Entry 8FFR (X-ray diffraction, 3.49 A resolution); this record covers chains K and W of the 12 polymer chains in the assembly.

[Chain K]
Name: Nucleoprotein
From: Rabies virus CVS-11
Reference sequence: A8VR20 (A8VR20_9RHAB); residue numbers follow UniProt; this construct covers 1-450
Chain sequence (450 residues; each row starts with the number of its first residue):
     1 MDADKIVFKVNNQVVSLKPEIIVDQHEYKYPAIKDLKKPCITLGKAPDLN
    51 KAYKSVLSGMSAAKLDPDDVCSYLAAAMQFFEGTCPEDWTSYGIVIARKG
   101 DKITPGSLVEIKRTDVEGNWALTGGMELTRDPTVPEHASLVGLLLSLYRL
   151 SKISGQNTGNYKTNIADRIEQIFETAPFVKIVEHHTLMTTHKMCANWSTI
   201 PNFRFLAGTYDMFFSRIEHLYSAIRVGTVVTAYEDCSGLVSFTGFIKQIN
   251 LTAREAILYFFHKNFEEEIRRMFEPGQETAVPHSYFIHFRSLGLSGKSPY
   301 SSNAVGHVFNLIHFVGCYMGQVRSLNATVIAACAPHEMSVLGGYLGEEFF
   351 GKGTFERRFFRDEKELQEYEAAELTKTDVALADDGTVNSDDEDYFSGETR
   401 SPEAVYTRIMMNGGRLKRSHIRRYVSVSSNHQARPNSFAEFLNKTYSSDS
Disordered / not traced: 1-3, 373-397, 449-450

[Chain W]
Molecule: 99-nt RNA strand
Sequence (99 nucleotides; numbered 1 to 99; the number before each row is that of its first residue):
     1 CCCCCCCACCCACAAAAACCACAACACCCACAAACCCAAAAAACCCCACA
    51 ACCCCCCCACACCCCACCAACCCCACAAACCCCACACACCCCACAAAAC

[Chain K / chain W interface]
Contacting residue pairs (35):
  Arg149(K) - A39(W)  salt bridge to the phosphate
  Arg149(K) - A40(W)  salt bridge to the phosphate
  Asn157(K) - C37(W)  base contact
  Thr158(K) - C37(W)  sugar contact
  Tyr161(K) - C37(W)  sugar contact
  Tyr161(K) - A38(W)  phosphate contact
  Tyr161(K) - A39(W)  hydrogen bond to the phosphate
  Arg168(K) - A39(W)  salt bridge to the phosphate
  Arg168(K) - A40(W)  salt bridge to the phosphate
  Ile172(K) - A40(W)  base contact
  Ala223(K) - A40(W)  base contact
  Arg225(K) - A40(W)  sugar contact
  Val226(K) - A40(W)  hydrogen bond to the sugar
  Val229(K) - A39(W)  base contact
  Val230(K) - A39(W)  base contact
  Asp235(K) - A33(W)  hydrogen bond to the sugar
  Asp235(K) - A34(W)  hydrogen bond to the sugar
  Asp235(K) - C35(W)  phosphate contact
  Cys236(K) - C35(W)  hydrogen bond to the phosphate
  Ser237(K) - C35(W)  hydrogen bond to the phosphate
  Arg290(K) - A33(W)  hydrogen bond to the sugar
  Ser298(K) - A34(W)  phosphate contact
  Ser301(K) - A34(W)  sugar contact
  Ser301(K) - C35(W)  phosphate contact
  Ser302(K) - C35(W)  hydrogen bond to the phosphate
  Asn303(K) - C35(W)  base contact
  Phe309(K) - C36(W)  phosphate contact
  Arg323(K) - C36(W)  salt bridge to the phosphate
  Asn326(K) - C36(W)  sugar contact
  Ala327(K) - C36(W)  phosphate contact
  Thr328(K) - C35(W)  base contact
  Thr328(K) - C36(W)  hydrogen bond to the phosphate
  Arg434(K) - C36(W)  hydrogen bond to the sugar
  Arg434(K) - C37(W)  base contact
  Arg434(K) - A38(W)  salt bridge to the phosphate
Also at the interface, not in a pair above, chain K (31 interface residues in all): Lys152, Gln156, Ile165, Ser222, Lys297, Pro435

[In short]
The interface between chain K and chain W involves 31 residues on one side and 8 on the other, with 10
hydrogen bonds and 6 salt bridges. Polar contacts include Val226(K)-A40(W), Asp235(K)-A33(W) and
Asp235(K)-A34(W).
Chain K is Nucleoprotein (Rabies virus CVS-11) and chain W is a 99-nt RNA strand; the structure, Revised
structure of the rabies virus nucleoprotein-RNA complex, was determined by X-ray diffraction (same publication
as 8B8V).
